5KWJ - chain A; structure by X-ray diffraction, 2.01 A resolution.

== Chain A ==
Molecule: Diacylglycerol acyltransferase/mycolyltransferase Ag85C
From: Mycobacterium tuberculosis
Notes: EC 2.3.1.122, 2.3.1.20
UniProtKB: P9WQN8 (A85C_MYCTO); residues 1-294 here correspond to UniProt positions 47-340 (UniProt number = residue number + 46)
Sequence (303 residues; row label = number of the first residue in the row; numbering starts at 0):
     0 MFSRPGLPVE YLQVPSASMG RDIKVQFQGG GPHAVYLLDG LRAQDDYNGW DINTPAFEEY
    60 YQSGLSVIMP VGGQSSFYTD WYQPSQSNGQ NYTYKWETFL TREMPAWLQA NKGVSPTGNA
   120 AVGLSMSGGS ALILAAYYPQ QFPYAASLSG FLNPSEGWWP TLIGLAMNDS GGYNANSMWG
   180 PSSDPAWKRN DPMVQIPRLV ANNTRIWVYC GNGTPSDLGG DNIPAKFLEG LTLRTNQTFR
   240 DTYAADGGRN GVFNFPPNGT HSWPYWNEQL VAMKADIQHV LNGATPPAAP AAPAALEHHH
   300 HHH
Not modelled in the structure: 283-302
Construct notes: initiating methionine (0); expression tag (295-302)
Covalent attachments: N-(4-aminophenyl)-2-selanyl-benzamide (6Y3) linked to Cys209
Residues lining bound ligands: N-(4-aminophenyl)-2-selanyl-benzamide (6Y3): Leu232, Asn235, Gln236, Arg239, Phe252, Asn253, Phe254
UniProt features mapped onto this chain:
  - region: Phe56 to Val66 (Fibronectin-binding)
  - active site: Ser124 (Nucleophile), Glu228, His260
  - binding site (substrate): Leu40, Arg41, Ser124, Asn152, Leu230 to Arg233, Thr237, His260 to Trp262
What the authors report for this chain:
  - binding site for N-(4-aminophenyl)-2-selanyl-benzamide: Cys209, Arg239, Phe252, Phe254
  - conformationally variable residues (helix shift, loop rearrangement, side-chain flip): Trp157, Gly210 to Pro223, Lys225, Phe226
  - catalytic residues: Ser124, Glu228, His260 (citing earlier work)

== Summary ==
N-(4-aminophenyl)-2-selanyl-benzamide is covalently linked to Cys209. Curated annotation (UniProt) lists 3
active-site residues and 12 substrate-binding residues. The paper reports catalytic residues Ser124, Glu228
and His260; a binding site for N-(4-aminophenyl)-2-selanyl-benzamide at Cys209, Arg239 and Phe252 among
others.
Chain A is Diacylglycerol acyltransferase/mycolyltransferase Ag85C (Mycobacterium tuberculosis); the
structure, M.tb Ag85C modified at C209 by amino-ebselen, was determined by X-ray diffraction (same publication
as 5KWI).
